7K7G - chains C and J of the 11 polymer chains in the assembly; structure by electron microscopy, 4.20 A resolution (low resolution: residue-level contacts below are approximate; hydrogen-bond / salt-bridge calls are withheld).

== Chain C ==
Name: Histone H2A.1
Source organism: Saccharomyces cerevisiae (strain ATCC 204508 / S288c)
UniProt: P04911 (H2A1_YEAST); residue numbers follow UniProt; this construct covers 1-132
Chain sequence (132 residues; row label = number of the first residue in the row):
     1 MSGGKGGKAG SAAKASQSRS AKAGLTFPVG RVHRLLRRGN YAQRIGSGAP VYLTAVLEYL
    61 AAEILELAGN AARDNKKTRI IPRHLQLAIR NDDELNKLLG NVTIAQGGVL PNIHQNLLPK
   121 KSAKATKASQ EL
Disordered / not traced: 1-18, 116-132
Curated features (UniProtKB/Swiss-Prot):
  - motif: Ser129, Gln130 ([ST]-Q motif)
  - site: Lys120 (Not ubiquitinated)
  - modified residue: Ser2 (N-acetylserine), Lys5 (N6-acetyllysine), Lys8 (N6-acetyllysine), Lys14 (N6-succinyllysine), Lys22 (N6-succinyllysine), Gln106 (N5-methylglutamine), Lys120 (N6-malonyllysine), Ser129 (Phosphoserine)
  - cross-link: Lys127 (Glycyl lysine isopeptide (Lys-Gly) (interchain with G-Cter in SUMO))
  - mutagenesis: Lys120 to Lys121 (No effect. No effect; when associated with R-124 and R-127), Ser122 (S122A/E: Causes hypersensitivity to DNA-damage-inducing agents and impairs sporulation), Lys124 (K124R: No effect; when associated with R-120; R-121 and R-127), Lys127 (K127R: No effect; when associated with R-120; R-121 and R-124), Ser129 (S129A: Causes hypersensitivity to DNA-damage-inducing agents; S129E/T: No effect)

== Chain J ==
Molecule: 147-nt DNA strand
Source organism: Saccharomyces cerevisiae
Sequence (147 nucleotides; each row starts with the number of its first residue):
   147 ATCGGATGAT TTCTTACTAT TTCTTTTTTA ACTTTCGGAA ATCAAATACA CTAATATTAA
   207 AACGCGGGGG ACAGCGCGTA CGTGCGTTTA AGCGGTGCTA GAGCTGTCTA CGACCAATTG
   267 AGCGGCCTCG GCACCGGGAT TCTCGAT
Disordered / not traced: 147-156, 280-293

== Chain C / chain J interface ==
Pairs across the interface - 13 pairs, chain C then chain J:
  Arg31(C) - DC269(J)
  Arg37(C) - DA259(J)
  Arg44(C) - DG258(J)
  Arg44(C) - DA259(J)
  Ile45(C) - DG258(J)
  Ile45(C) - DA259(J)
  Gly46(C) - DG258(J)
  Ser47(C) - DG258(J)
  Lys77(C) - DA279(J)
  Thr78(C) - DC278(J)
  Thr78(C) - DA279(J)
  Arg79(C) - DC278(J)
  Arg79(C) - DA279(J)
Interface residues without a listed pair, chain J (7 interface residues in all): DC257, DG268

== Summary ==
9 residues of chain C and 7 residues of chain J are in contact. Curated annotation (UniProt) lists 6
mutagenesis sites on chain C.
Here chain C is Histone H2A.1 (Saccharomyces cerevisiae (strain ATCC 204508 / S288c)) and chain J is a 147-nt
DNA strand (Saccharomyces cerevisiae). Entry 7K7G (nucleosome and Gal4 complex) was determined by electron
microscopy (same publication as 7K78 and 7K79).
